6NM6 - chains H and L of the 8 polymer chains in the assembly; structure by X-ray diffraction, 2.74 A resolution.

Chain H:
Protein: 3H109L Fab heavy chain
Organism: Homo sapiens
Notes: antibody fragment or engineered binder
Amino-acid sequence (244 residues; each row starts with the number of its first residue; a row labelled like 82A-82C holds insertion residues (82A, then the next letters in order)):
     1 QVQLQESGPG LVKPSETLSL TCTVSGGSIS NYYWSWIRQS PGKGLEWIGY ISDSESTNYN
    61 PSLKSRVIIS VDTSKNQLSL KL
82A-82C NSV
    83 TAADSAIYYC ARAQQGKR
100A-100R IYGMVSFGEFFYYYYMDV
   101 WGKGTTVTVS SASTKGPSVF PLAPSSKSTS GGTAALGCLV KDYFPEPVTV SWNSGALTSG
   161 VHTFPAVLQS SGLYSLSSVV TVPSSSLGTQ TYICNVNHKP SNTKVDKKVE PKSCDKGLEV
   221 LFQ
Not modelled in the structure: 126-131, 212-223
Disulfide bonds: Cys22-Cys92, Cys138-Cys194

Chain L:
Protein: 3H109L Fab light chain
Organism: Homo sapiens
Notes: engineered mutation(s): E184M, S188M; antibody fragment or engineered binder
Amino-acid sequence (217 residues; numbered 3 to 213 plus 6 insertion-coded residues; the number before each row is that of its first residue; a row labelled like 67A-67C holds insertion residues (67A, then the next letters in order)):
     3 SVTSYVRPLS VALGETASIS CGRQALGSRA VQWYQHRPGQ APILLIYNNQ DRPSGIPERF
    63 SGTPD
67A-67C INF
    68 GTRATLTISG VEAGDEADYY CHMWDSRS
95A-95C GFS
    96 WSFGGATRLT VLGQPKAAPS VTLFPPSSEE LQANKATLVC LISDFYPGAV TVAWKADSSP
   156 VKAGVETTTP SKQSNNKYAA SSYLSLTPMQ WKMHKSYSCQ VTHEGSTVEK TVAPTECS
Not modelled in the structure: 3-6, 211-213
Disulfide bonds: Cys23-Cys88, Cys135-Cys194

Interface between chain H and chain L:
Pairs across the interface - 76 pairs, chain H then chain L:
  Gln39(H) - His38(L)  hydrogen bond
  Gln39(H) - Gly41(L)
  Gly44(H) - Tyr87(L)
  Leu45(H) - Pro44(L)  hydrophobic
  Leu45(H) - Tyr87(L)  hydrophobic
  Leu45(H) - Phe98(L)
  Trp47(H) - His89(L)
  Trp47(H) - Trp91(L)  hydrophobic
  Trp47(H) - Trp96(L)
  Trp47(H) - Phe98(L)  hydrophobic
  Tyr50(H) - Trp96(L)  hydrophobic
  Asn58(H) - Trp96(L)
  Tyr59(H) - Trp96(L)
  Asn60(H) - Trp96(L)
  Pro61(H) - Trp96(L)
  Ile89(H) - Gly41(L)
  Tyr91(H) - Gln42(L)  hydrogen bond (side chain-backbone)
  Tyr91(H) - Ala43(L)  hydrophobic
  Tyr91(H) - Pro44(L)
  Arg100(H) - Arg31(L)  hydrogen bond (side chain-backbone)
  Arg100(H) - Asn51(L)
  Arg100(H) - Asp67(L)  salt bridge
  Tyr100B(H) - Ser30(L)
  Tyr100B(H) - Ser93(L)
  Phe100K(H) - Ser30(L)
  Phe100K(H) - Trp91(L)  hydrophobic
  Phe100K(H) - Asp92(L)
  Phe100K(H) - Ser93(L)
  Tyr100M(H) - Ala32(L)  hydrophobic
  Tyr100M(H) - Gln34(L)
  Tyr100M(H) - Asn50(L)  hydrogen bond
  Tyr100M(H) - Trp91(L)
  Tyr100N(H) - Gln34(L)
  Tyr100N(H) - Trp91(L)
  Tyr100N(H) - Phe95B(L)  hydrophobic
  Tyr100O(H) - Gln34(L)
  Tyr100O(H) - Tyr36(L)
  Tyr100O(H) - Tyr49(L)  hydrophobic
  Met100P(H) - Tyr36(L)  hydrogen bond (backbone-side chain)
  Met100P(H) - Leu46(L)
  Asp100Q(H) - Leu46(L)
  Trp101(H) - Pro44(L)
  Gly102(H) - Ala43(L)
  Phe120(H) - Ser122(L)
  Phe120(H) - Glu124(L)
  Phe120(H) - Glu125(L)
  Pro121(H) - Ser122(L)
  Pro121(H) - Glu124(L)
  Leu122(H) - Phe119(L)  hydrophobic
  Leu122(H) - Val134(L)  hydrophobic
  Ala135(H) - Phe119(L)
  Leu139(H) - Glu125(L)
  Leu139(H) - Thr132(L)
  Leu139(H) - Tyr178(L)  hydrophobic
  Lys141(H) - Lys130(L)
  Lys141(H) - Thr132(L)
  His162(H) - Ser138(L)
  His162(H) - Gln168(L)  hydrogen bond
  Phe164(H) - Leu136(L)  hydrophobic
  Phe164(H) - Ile137(L)
  Phe164(H) - Ser138(L)
  Phe164(H) - Ser176(L)
  Pro165(H) - Thr163(L)
  Pro165(H) - Ser166(L)
  Pro165(H) - Ser176(L)
  Ala166(H) - Thr163(L)
  Val167(H) - Glu161(L)
  Val167(H) - Thr163(L)
  Val167(H) - Tyr178(L)  hydrophobic
  Leu168(H) - Glu161(L)
  Ser175(H) - Tyr178(L)  hydrogen bond (backbone-side chain)
  Leu176(H) - Tyr178(L)
  Ser177(H) - Tyr178(L)  hydrogen bond (backbone-side chain)
  Val179(H) - Phe119(L)  hydrophobic
  Val179(H) - Leu136(L)  hydrophobic
  Lys207(H) - Glu124(L)  salt bridge
Other interface residues (no listed pair), chain H (47 interface residues in all): Ile37, Glu46, Gly49, Tyr100L, Ala123, Leu136, Gly137, Gln169, Ser170
Other interface residues (no listed pair), chain L (46 interface residues in all): Pro40, Ser95C, Thr117, Pro120, Thr162, Ala174, Ala175

Summary:
The interface between chain H and chain L involves 47 residues on one side and 46 on the other, with 8
hydrogen bonds and 2 salt bridges. Among the polar pairs are Arg100(H)-Asp67(L), Lys207(H)-Glu124(L) and
Gln39(H)-His38(L).
Chain H is 3H109L Fab heavy chain and chain L is 3H109L Fab light chain, both from Homo sapiens; the
structure, Crystal Structure of HIV-1 BG505 SOSIP.664 Prefusion Env Trimer Bound to N6 FR3-03 scFv in Complex
..., was determined by X-ray diffraction, deposited together with 6NNF and 6NNJ.
